1H28 - chains A and B of the 3 polymer chains in the assembly; structure by X-ray diffraction, 2.80 A resolution.

== Chain A ==
Name: Cell division protein kinase 2
Source organism: Homo sapiens
Reference sequence: P24941 (CDK2_HUMAN); numbering as in UniProt (aligned over 1-298)
Sequence (303 residues; row label = number of the first residue in the row; numbers below 1 keep their minus sign (Gly-4 is residue -4)):
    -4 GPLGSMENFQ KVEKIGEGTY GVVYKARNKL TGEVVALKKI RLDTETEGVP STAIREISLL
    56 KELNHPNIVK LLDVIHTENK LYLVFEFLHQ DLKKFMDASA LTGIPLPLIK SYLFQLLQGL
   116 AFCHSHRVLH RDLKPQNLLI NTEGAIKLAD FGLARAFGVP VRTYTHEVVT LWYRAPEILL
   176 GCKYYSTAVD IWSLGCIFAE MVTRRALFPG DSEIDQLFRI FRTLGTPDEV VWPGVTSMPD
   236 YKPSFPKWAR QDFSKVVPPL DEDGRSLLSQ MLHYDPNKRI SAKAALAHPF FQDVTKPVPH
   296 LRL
Unresolved in the structure: -4 to -1, 297-298
Modified positions: Thr160 (phosphothreonine; TPO)
Swiss-Prot annotation at these positions:
  - active site: Asp127 (Proton acceptor)
  - binding site (ATP): Ile10 to Val18, Lys33, Glu81 to Leu83, Asp86, Lys129 to Asn132, Asp145
  - binding site (Mg(2+)): Asn132, Asp145
  - site (CDK7 binding): Lys9, Lys88, Lys89, Leu166
  - modified residue: Met1 (N-acetylmethionine), Lys6 (N6-acetyllysine), Thr14 (Phosphothreonine), Tyr15 (Phosphotyrosine), Tyr19 (Phosphotyrosine), Thr160 (Phosphothreonine)

== Chain B ==
Name: Cyclin A2
Source organism: Homo sapiens
Notes: fragment: cyclin fold, residues 175-432
Reference sequence: P20248 (CGA2_HUMAN); residue numbers follow UniProt; this construct covers 175-432
Sequence (259 residues; numbered 174 to 432; the number before each row is that of its first residue):
   174 EVPDYHEDIH TYLREMEVKC KPKVGYMKKQ PDITNSMRAI LVDWLVEVGE EYKLQNETLH
   234 LAVNYIDRFL SSMSVLRGKL QLVGTAAMLL ASKFEEIYPP EVAEFVYITD DTYTKKQVLR
   294 MEHLVLKVLT FDLAAPTVNQ FLTQYFLHQQ PANCKVESLA MFLGELSLID ADPYLKYLPS
   354 VIAGAAFHLA LYTVTGQSWP ESLIRKTGYT LESLKPCLMD LHQTYLKAPQ HAQQSIREKY
   414 KNSKYHGVSL LNPPETLNL
Unresolved in the structure: 174

== How chain A and chain B interact ==
Residue-residue contacts (67):
  Leu37(A) - His296(B)
  Thr39(A) - Lys289(B)
  Thr39(A) - Leu292(B)
  Glu40(A) - Lys288(B)  hydrogen bond (backbone-side chain)
  Glu40(A) - Lys289(B)
  Glu40(A) - Leu292(B)
  Thr41(A) - Leu292(B)
  Glu42(A) - Lys266(B)  hydrogen bond (backbone-side chain)
  Glu42(A) - Glu274(B)
  Glu42(A) - Val275(B)
  Glu42(A) - Glu295(B)
  Gly43(A) - Leu292(B)
  Gly43(A) - Glu295(B)
  Val44(A) - Lys266(B)  hydrogen bond (backbone-side chain)
  Val44(A) - Glu295(B)  hydrogen bond (backbone-side chain)
  Val44(A) - Leu299(B)  hydrophobic
  Ser46(A) - Lys266(B)
  Ile49(A) - Lys266(B)
  Ile49(A) - Leu306(B)  hydrophobic
  Arg50(A) - Lys266(B)
  Arg50(A) - Phe267(B)  hydrogen bond (side chain-backbone)
  Ile52(A) - Phe304(B)  hydrophobic
  Ser53(A) - Phe267(B)
  Ser53(A) - Phe304(B)
  Ser53(A) - Leu306(B)
  Lys56(A) - Thr303(B)  hydrogen bond (side chain-backbone)
  Lys56(A) - Asp305(B)
  Glu57(A) - Tyr185(B)  hydrogen bond
  Glu57(A) - Met189(B)
  Glu57(A) - Ala307(B)
  His71(A) - His296(B)
  His71(A) - Lys300(B)  hydrogen bond (backbone-side chain)
  His71(A) - Phe304(B)
  Leu76(A) - His296(B)
  Leu76(A) - Phe304(B)  hydrophobic
  His119(A) - Tyr178(B)
  His119(A) - Ile182(B)
  Ser120(A) - Tyr178(B)
  Ser120(A) - Asp181(B)  hydrogen bond
  Ser120(A) - Ile182(B)
  His121(A) - Tyr185(B)
  Arg122(A) - Ile182(B)
  Arg122(A) - Tyr185(B)
  Arg122(A) - Ala307(B)  hydrogen bond (side chain-backbone)
  Arg150(A) - Glu268(B)  salt bridge
  Ala151(A) - Glu268(B)
  Phe152(A) - Ile182(B)  hydrophobic
  Val154(A) - His179(B)
  Val154(A) - Ile182(B)  hydrophobic
  Val154(A) - Thr316(B)
  Val154(A) - Gln317(B)  hydrogen bond (backbone-backbone)
  Val154(A) - Leu320(B)  hydrophobic
  Pro155(A) - Thr316(B)
  Pro155(A) - Leu320(B)  hydrophobic
  Arg157(A) - Gln228(B)  hydrogen bond
  Arg157(A) - Glu268(B)  salt bridge
  Thr158(A) - Ile270(B)
  Tyr159(A) - Ile270(B)
  Thr160(A) - Glu269(B)
  Thr160(A) - Ile270(B)
  Ser181(A) - Val175(B)
  Ser276(A) - Asp177(B)
  Ser276(A) - Tyr178(B)  hydrogen bond
  Ala277(A) - Tyr178(B)  hydrogen bond (backbone-side chain)
  Lys278(A) - Asp177(B)  hydrogen bond (side chain-backbone)
  Lys278(A) - Tyr178(B)
  Lys278(A) - Asp181(B)  salt bridge
Interface residues without a listed pair, chain A (39 interface residues in all): Leu54, Val69, Glu73, Ala116, Val156, Thr182
Interface residues without a listed pair, chain B (35 interface residues in all): Leu186, Leu263, Arg293, Gln313

== Overview ==
39 residues of chain A and 35 residues of chain B are in contact; the contacts include 15 hydrogen bonds and 3
salt bridges. Polar pairs include Arg150(A)-Glu268(B), Arg157(A)-Glu268(B) and Lys278(A)-Asp181(B).
Here chain A is Cell division protein kinase 2 and chain B is Cyclin A2, both from Homo sapiens. Entry 1H28
(CDK2/CyclinA in complex with an 11-residue recruitment peptide from p107) was determined by X-ray
diffraction, deposited together with 1H24, 1H25, 1H26 and 1H27.
